5ZEB - chains a and d of the 56 polymer chains in the assembly; structure by electron microscopy, 3.40 A resolution.

Chain a:
Molecule: 16S rRNA
Organism: Mycobacterium smegmatis str. MC2 155
Sequence (1528 nucleotides; numbered 1 to 1528; the number before each row is that of its first residue):
     1 UUUUUGUUUG GAGAGUUUGA UCCUGGCUCA GGACGAACGC UGGCGGCGUG CUUAACACAU
    61 GCAAGUCGAA CGGAAAGGCC CUUUCGGGGG UACUCGAGUG GCGAACGGGU GAGUAACACG
   121 UGGGUGAUCU GCCCUGCACU UUGGGAUAAG CCUGGGAAAC UGGGUCUAAU ACCGAAUACA
   181 CCCUGCUGGU CGCAUGGCCU GGUAGGGGAA AGCUUUUGCG GUGUGGGAUG GGCCCGCGGC
   241 CUAUCAGCUU GUUGGUGGGG UGAUGGCCUA CCAAGGCGAC GACGGGUAGC CGGCCUGAGA
   301 GGGUGACCGG CCACACUGGG ACUGAGAUAC GGCCCAGACU CCUACGGGAG GCAGCAGUGG
   361 GGAAUAUUGC ACAAUGGGCG CAAGCCUGAU GCAGCGACGC CGCGUGAGGG AUGACGGCCU
   421 UCGGGUUGUA AACCUCUUUC AGCACAGACG AAGCGCAAGU GACGGUAUGU GCAGAAGAAG
   481 GACCGGCCAA CUACGUGCCA GCAGCCGCGG UAAUACGUAG GGUCCGAGCG UUGUCCGGAA
   541 UUACUGGGCG UAAAGAGCUC GUAGGUGGUU UGUCGCGUUG UUCGUGAAAA CUCACAGCUU
   601 AACUGUGGGC GUGCGGGCGA UACGGGCAGA CUAGAGUACU GCAGGGGAGA CUGGAAUUCC
   661 UGGUGUAGCG GUGGAAUGCG CAGAUAUCAG GAGGAACACC GGUGGCGAAG GCGGGUCUCU
   721 GGGCAGUAAC UGACGCUGAG GAGCGAAAGC GUGGGGAGCG AACAGGAUUA GAUACCCUGG
   781 UAGUCCACGC CGUAAACGGU GGGUACUAGG UGUGGGUUUC CUUCCUUGGG AUCCGUGCCG
   841 UAGCUAACGC AUUAAGUACC CCGCCUGGGG AGUACGGCCG CAAGGCUAAA ACUCAAAGGA
   901 AUUGACGGGG GCCCGCACAA GCGGCGGAGC AUGUGGAUUA AUUCGAUGCA ACGCGAAGAA
   961 CCUUACCUGG GUUUGACAUG CACAGGACGC CGGCAGAGAU GUCGGUUCCC UUGUGGCCUG
  1021 UGUGCAGGUG GUGCAUGGCU GUCGUCAGCU CGUGUCGUGA GAUGUUGGGU UAAGUCCCGC
  1081 AACGAGCGCA ACCCUUGUCU CAUGUUGCCA GCACGUUAUG GUGGGGACUC GUGAGAGACU
  1141 GCCGGGGUCA ACUCGGAGGA AGGUGGGGAU GACGUCAAGU CAUCAUGCCC CUUAUGUCCA
  1201 GGGCUUCACA CAUGCUACAA UGGCCGGUAC AAAGGGCUGC GAUGCCGUGA GGUGGAGCGA
  1261 AUCCUUUCAA AGCCGGUCUC AGUUCGGAUC GGGGUCUGCA ACUCGACCCC GUGAAGUCGG
  1321 AGUCGCUAGU AAUCGCAGAU CAGCAACGCU GCGGUGAAUA CGUUCCCGGG CCUUGUACAC
  1381 ACCGCCCGUC ACGUCAUGAA AGUCGGUAAC ACCCGAAGCC GGUGGCCUAA CCCUUGUGGA
  1441 GGGAGCCGUC GAAGGUGGGA UCGGCGAUUG GGACGAAGUC GUAACAAGGU AGCCGUACCG
  1501 GAAGGUGCGG CUGGAUCACC UCCUUUCU
Unresolved in the structure: 1-8, 823-826, 1519-1528

Chain d:
Name: 30S ribosomal protein S4
Organism: Mycobacterium smegmatis str. MC2 155
UniProtKB: A0QSL7 (RS4_MYCS2); residue numbers follow UniProt; this construct covers 1-201
Chain sequence (201 residues; each row starts with the number of its first residue):
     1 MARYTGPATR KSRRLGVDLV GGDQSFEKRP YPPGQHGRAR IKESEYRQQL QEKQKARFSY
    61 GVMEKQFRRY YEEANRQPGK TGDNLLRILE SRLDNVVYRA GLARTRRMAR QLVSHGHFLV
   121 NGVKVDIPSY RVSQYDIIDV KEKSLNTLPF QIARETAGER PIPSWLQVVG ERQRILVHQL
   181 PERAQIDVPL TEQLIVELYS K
Unresolved in the structure: 1

Interface between chain a and chain d:
Contacting residue pairs - 98 pairs, chain a then chain d:
  G10(a) with Asn-75(d), phosphate contact
  A12(a) with Gln-49(d), base contact; Glu-197(d), hydrogen bond to the base; Ser-200(d), hydrogen bond to the base; Lys-201(d), base contact
  A30(a) with Lys-201(d), sugar contact
  G32(a) with Arg-68(d), salt bridge to the phosphate
  C401(a) with Arg-69(d), hydrogen bond to the phosphate
  G402(a) with Gln-66(d), phosphate contact; Arg-69(d), salt bridge to the phosphate; Ile-127(d), sugar contact; Ser-129(d), hydrogen bond to the phosphate
  C403(a) with Gln-66(d), phosphate contact; Ile-127(d), sugar contact; Pro-128(d), sugar contact; Ser-129(d), hydrogen bond to the phosphate
  G404(a) with Arg-110(d), salt bridge to the phosphate; Ser-114(d), hydrogen bond to the phosphate
  U405(a) with Ala-2(d), base contact; Arg-3(d), salt bridge to the phosphate
  G406(a) with Arg-3(d), phosphate contact; Thr-5(d), phosphate contact; Gln-111(d), hydrogen bond to the sugar
  A407(a) with Arg-3(d), salt bridge to the phosphate; Arg-107(d), salt bridge to the phosphate; Met-108(d), sugar contact; Gln-111(d), sugar contact
  G408(a) with Arg-104(d), hydrogen bond to the sugar; Thr-105(d), hydrogen bond to the phosphate; Arg-107(d), phosphate contact
  G409(a) with Arg-104(d), salt bridge to the phosphate
  G413(a) with Lys-28(d), hydrogen bond to the base
  U426(a) with Arg-29(d), salt bridge to the phosphate; Tyr-31(d), hydrogen bond to the phosphate; Gln-35(d), sugar contact
  U427(a) with Arg-13(d), salt bridge to the phosphate; Arg-29(d), salt bridge to the phosphate; Pro-33(d), phosphate contact; Gly-34(d), phosphate contact
  G428(a) with Pro-7(d), phosphate contact; Arg-10(d), salt bridge to the phosphate
  U429(a) with Thr-9(d), phosphate contact; Arg-13(d), salt bridge to the phosphate; Ser-25(d), sugar contact
  A430(a) with Ala-8(d), phosphate contact; Thr-9(d), phosphate contact
  C436(a) with Pro-149(d), sugar contact
  U437(a) with His-117(d), hydrogen bond to the sugar; Thr-147(d), sugar contact
  U438(a) with His-115(d), sugar contact; His-117(d), salt bridge to the phosphate
  U439(a) with Ser-114(d), sugar contact; His-115(d), hydrogen bond to the base; Asp-126(d), hydrogen bond to the sugar
  G471(a) with Lys-143(d), salt bridge to the phosphate
  A479(a) with Ala-2(d), base contact
  C488(a) with Tyr-46(d), sugar contact
  A489(a) with Ser-44(d), phosphate contact; Tyr-46(d), phosphate contact; Arg-47(d), hydrogen bond to the phosphate; Leu-50(d), sugar contact
  A490(a) with Ile-41(d), phosphate contact; Arg-47(d), salt bridge to the phosphate
  C491(a) with His-36(d), hydrogen bond to the phosphate
  U492(a) with Gln-35(d), sugar contact; His-36(d), salt bridge to the phosphate
  G521(a) with Gly-34(d), sugar contact; Gln-35(d), hydrogen bond to the sugar
  G522(a) with Arg-10(d), salt bridge to the phosphate; Arg-14(d), hydrogen bond to the sugar; Pro-33(d), sugar contact; Gly-34(d), sugar contact
  U523(a) with Arg-10(d), salt bridge to the phosphate; Arg-14(d), salt bridge to the phosphate; Pro-33(d), phosphate contact
  C524(a) with Gln-54(d), phosphate contact
  C525(a) with Lys-53(d), salt bridge to the phosphate; Gln-54(d), hydrogen bond to the phosphate; Arg-57(d), salt bridge to the phosphate; Glu-64(d), phosphate contact; Lys-65(d), hydrogen bond to the phosphate
  G526(a) with Ala-2(d), sugar contact; Tyr-4(d), base contact; Met-63(d), phosphate contact; Glu-64(d), hydrogen bond to the phosphate; Lys-65(d), salt bridge to the phosphate
  A527(a) with Ala-2(d), hydrogen bond to the phosphate
  C529(a) with Lys-65(d), salt bridge to the phosphate
  C593(a) with Arg-76(d), salt bridge to the phosphate
  U599(a) with Lys-124(d), sugar contact; Val-125(d), sugar contact; Asp-126(d), hydrogen bond to the base; Ile-127(d), base contact
  U600(a) with Ile-127(d), base contact; Ser-129(d), sugar contact; Tyr-130(d), sugar contact
  A601(a) with Arg-69(d), phosphate contact
  A602(a) with Arg-69(d), salt bridge to the phosphate
Also at the interface, not in a pair above, chain a (46 interface residues in all): G425, A475, G520
Also at the interface, not in a pair above, chain d (63 interface residues in all): Arg-38, Gln-51, Phe-58, Arg-92, Arg-131, Leu-198

In short:
46 residues of chain a face 63 of chain d across their interface; the contacts include 23 hydrogen bonds and
25 salt bridges. Polar contacts include A12(a)/Glu-197(d), A12(a)/Ser-200(d) and G413(a)/Lys-28(d).
Chain a is 16S rRNA and chain d is 30S ribosomal protein S4, both from Mycobacterium smegmatis str. MC2 155;
the structure, M. Smegmatis P/P state 70S ribosome structure, was determined by electron microscopy, deposited
together with 5ZEP, 5ZET, 5ZEU and 5ZEY.
